PDB entry 6SNI | electron microscopy, 3.00 A resolution | chains X and L of the 3 polymer chains in the assembly

== Chain X ==
Protein: Dolichyl pyrophosphate Man9GlcNAc2 alpha-1,3-glucosyltransferase
From: Saccharomyces cerevisiae
Notes: EC 2.4.1.267
Reference sequence: Q12001 (ALG6_YEAST); numbering as in UniProt (aligned over 1-544)
Amino-acid sequence (562 residues; row label = number of the first residue in the row; numbers below 1 keep their minus sign (Gly-17 is residue -17)):
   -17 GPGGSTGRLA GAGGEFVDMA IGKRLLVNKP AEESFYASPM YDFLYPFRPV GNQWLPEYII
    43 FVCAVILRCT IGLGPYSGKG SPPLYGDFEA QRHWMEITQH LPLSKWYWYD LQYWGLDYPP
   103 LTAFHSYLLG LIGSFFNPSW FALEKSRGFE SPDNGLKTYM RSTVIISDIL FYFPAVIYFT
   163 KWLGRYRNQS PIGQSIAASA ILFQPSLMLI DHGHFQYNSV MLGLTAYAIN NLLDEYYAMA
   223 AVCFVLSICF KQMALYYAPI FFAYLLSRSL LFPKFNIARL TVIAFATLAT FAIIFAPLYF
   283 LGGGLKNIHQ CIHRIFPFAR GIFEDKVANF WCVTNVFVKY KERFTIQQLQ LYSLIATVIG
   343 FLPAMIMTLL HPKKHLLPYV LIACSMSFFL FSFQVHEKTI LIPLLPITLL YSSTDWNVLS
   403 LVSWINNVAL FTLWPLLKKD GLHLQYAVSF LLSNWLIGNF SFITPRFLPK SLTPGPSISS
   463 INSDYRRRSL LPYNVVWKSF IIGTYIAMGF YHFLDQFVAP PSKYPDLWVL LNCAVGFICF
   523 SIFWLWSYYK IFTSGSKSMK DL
Not modelled in the structure: -17 to 37, 444-471
Construct notes: expression tag (-17 to 0)
Cystine bridges: Cys314-Cys515
Ligand contacts:
  - phosphatidylethanolamine (PTY), molecule 1: Phe43, Val47, Ile151, Phe155, Pro156, Ile159, Tyr160
  - phosphatidylethanolamine (PTY), molecule 2: Leu152, Phe153, Pro156, Ala157, Tyr160, Leu206, Tyr209, Asn212, Asn213, Asp216, Tyr218, Cys225, Leu228
  - phosphatidylethanolamine (PTY), molecule 3: Asn476, Val478, Trp479, Phe482, Ile524, Leu527, Trp528, Tyr531
  - phosphatidylethanolamine (PTY), molecule 4: Val477, Ser481, Phe482, Val517, Ile520
  - phosphatidylethanolamine (PTY), molecule 5: Ser481, Ile484, Gly485, Ile488, Ala489, Phe492
What the authors report for this chain:
  - catalytic residues: Asp69
  - mutagenesis - D69A, D99A: abolished catalytic activity
  - mutagenesis - D69N, H378A, H378N, H378Q: decreased catalytic activity
  - mutagenesis - D99N, E306A, E306Q, D307A, D307N, E379A, E379Q: unchanged catalytic activity

== Chain L ==
Protein: 6AG9-Fab light chain
From: synthetic construct
Notes: antibody fragment or engineered binder
Amino-acid sequence (217 residues; row label = number of the first residue in the row; numbering starts at 0):
     0 SDIQMTQSPS SLSASVGDRV TITCRASQSV SSAVAWYQQK PGKAPKLLIY SASSLYSGVP
    60 SRFSGSRSGT DFTLTISSLQ PEDFATYYCQ QSYWVGYPIT FGQGTKVEIK RTVAAPSVFI
   120 FPPSDSQLKS GTASVVCLLN NFYPREAKVQ WKVDNALQSG NSQESVTEQD SKDSTYSLSS
   180 TLTLSKADYE KHKVYACEVT HQGLSSPVTK SFNRGEC
Not modelled in the structure: 0, 215-216
Cystine bridges: Cys23-Cys88, Cys136-Cys196

== Interface between chain X and chain L ==
Pairs across the interface - 12 pairs, chain X then chain L:
  Phe300(X) - Val94(L)  hydrophobic
  Arg302(X) - Trp93(L)
  Gly303(X) - Trp93(L)
  Ile304(X) - Val29(L)  hydrophobic
  Phe326(X) - Ser28(L)
  Thr327(X) - Ser31(L)
  Thr327(X) - Arg66(L)
  Ile328(X) - Val29(L)  hydrogen bond (backbone-backbone)
  Ile328(X) - Trp93(L)  hydrophobic
  Gln329(X) - Ser30(L)
  Gln329(X) - Ser31(L)
  Gln329(X) - Ala32(L)
Also at the interface, not in a pair above, chain X (12 interface residues in all): Ala301, Lys323, Arg325, Gln330
Also at the interface, not in a pair above, chain L (10 interface residues in all): Tyr92, Gly95

== Overview ==
The interface between chain X and chain L involves 12 residues on one side and 10 on the other; the contacts
include 1 hydrogen bond. The hydrogen-bonded pair Ile328(X)-Val29(L) is a backbone contact. The paper reports
the catalytic residue Asp69(X); D69N, H378A and H378N of chain X, among others, reduce catalytic activity; 13
substitutions were tested in all.
Here chain X is Dolichyl pyrophosphate Man9GlcNAc2 alpha-1,3-glucosyltransferase (Saccharomyces cerevisiae)
and chain L is 6AG9-Fab light chain (synthetic construct). Entry 6SNI (Cryo-EM structure of nanodisc
reconstituted yeast ALG6 in complex with 6AG9 Fab) was determined by electron microscopy, deposited together
with 6SNH.
